7S6B - chains A and B of the 5 polymer chains in the assembly; structure by X-ray diffraction, 2.35 A resolution.

Chain A (and B):
Name: Polyketide synthase
Organism: Streptomyces lasalocidi
Notes: fragment: KS and AT domains, residues 1-924; chain B of this document is another copy of the same molecule, construct and numbering; everything in this record applies to it too
UniProtKB: B6ZK67 (B6ZK67_STRLS); numbering as in UniProt (aligned over 1-924)
Chain sequence (944 residues; row label = number of the first residue in the row; numbers below 1 keep their minus sign (Met-19 is residue -19)):
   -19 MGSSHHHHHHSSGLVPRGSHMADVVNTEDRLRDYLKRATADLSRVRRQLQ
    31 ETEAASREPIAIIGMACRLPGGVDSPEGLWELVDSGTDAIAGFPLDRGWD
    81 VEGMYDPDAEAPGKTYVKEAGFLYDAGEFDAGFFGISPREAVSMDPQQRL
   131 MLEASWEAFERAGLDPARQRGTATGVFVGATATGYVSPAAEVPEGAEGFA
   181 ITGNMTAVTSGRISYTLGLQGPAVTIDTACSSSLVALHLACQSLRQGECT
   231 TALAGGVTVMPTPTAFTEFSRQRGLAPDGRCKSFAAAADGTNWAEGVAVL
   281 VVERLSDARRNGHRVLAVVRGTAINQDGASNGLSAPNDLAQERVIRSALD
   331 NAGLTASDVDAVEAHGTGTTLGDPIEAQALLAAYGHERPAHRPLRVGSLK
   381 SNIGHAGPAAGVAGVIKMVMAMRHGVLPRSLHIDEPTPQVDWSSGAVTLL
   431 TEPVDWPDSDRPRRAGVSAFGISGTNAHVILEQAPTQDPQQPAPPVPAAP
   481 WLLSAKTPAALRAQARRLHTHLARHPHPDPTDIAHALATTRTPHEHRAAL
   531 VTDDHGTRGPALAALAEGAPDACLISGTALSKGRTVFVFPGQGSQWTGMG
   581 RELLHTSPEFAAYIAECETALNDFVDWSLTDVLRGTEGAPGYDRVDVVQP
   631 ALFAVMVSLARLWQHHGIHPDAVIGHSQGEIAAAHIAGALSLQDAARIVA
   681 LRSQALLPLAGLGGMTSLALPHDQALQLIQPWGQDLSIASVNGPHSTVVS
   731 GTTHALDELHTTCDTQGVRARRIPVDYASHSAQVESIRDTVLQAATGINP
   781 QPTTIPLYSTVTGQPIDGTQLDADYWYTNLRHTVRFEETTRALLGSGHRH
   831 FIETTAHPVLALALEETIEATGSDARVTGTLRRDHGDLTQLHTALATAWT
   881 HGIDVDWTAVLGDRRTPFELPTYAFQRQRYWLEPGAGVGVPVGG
Not modelled in the structure: -19 to 13, 168-171, 469-471, 914-924 (chain B: -19 to 7, 80-97, 168-170, 249-253, 470, 561, 915-924)
Sequence notes: initiating methionine (-19); expression tag (-18 to 0)
From the paper describing this entry:
  - catalytic residues: Ser657

Interface between chain A and chain B:
Contacting residue pairs - 106 pairs, chain A then chain B:
  Leu15(A) with Tyr14(B), hydrophobic; Leu15(B), hydrophobic; Ala18(B), hydrophobic
  Ala18(A) with Leu22(B)
  Asp21(A) with Leu22(B)
  Leu22(A) with Asp21(B); Leu22(B)
  Val25(A) with Val25(B); Arg26(B)
  Arg26(A) with Asp21(B), salt bridge
  Gln28(A) with Leu29(B)
  Leu29(A) with Gln28(B); Leu29(B); Thr32(B)
  Arg150(A) with Ala309(B)
  Ile181(A) with Glu248(B)
  Thr182(A) with Leu313(B); Ile452(B)
  Met185(A) with Ala209(B), hydrophobic; Ile452(B), hydrophobic
  Thr186(A) with Asp207(B)
  Ala187(A) with Asp207(B); Ala209(B); Ser453(B)
  Val188(A) with Ser453(B)
  Gly191(A) with Gln306(B); Ser453(B)
  Ser194(A) with Gln306(B); Gly308(B)
  Tyr195(A) with Gly308(B); Ala309(B); Ser310(B); Gly312(B); Leu313(B), hydrophobic
  Gly198(A) with Gly308(B); Ala309(B)
  Leu199(A) with Gln306(B); Gly308(B)
  Gln200(A) with Asn305(B); Gln306(B), hydrogen bond (backbone-backbone); Arg323(B), hydrogen bond
  Gly201(A) with Asn305(B); Gln306(B)
  Pro202(A) with Ile304(B), hydrophobic; Asn305(B)
  Ala203(A) with Thr208(B); Gln306(B); Thr455(B)
  Val204(A) with Ile206(B), hydrophobic; Thr208(B)
  Thr205(A) with Ile206(B); Asp207(B), hydrogen bond (backbone-backbone)
  Ile206(A) with Thr205(B); Ile206(B), hydrophobic
  Asp207(A) with Thr186(B); Ala187(B); Thr205(B), hydrogen bond (backbone-backbone)
  Thr208(A) with Ala187(B); Ala203(B); Val204(B)
  Ala209(A) with Met185(B), hydrophobic; Ala187(B)
  His218(A) with Glu228(B), salt bridge
  Gln222(A) with Gln226(B), hydrogen bond
  Gln226(A) with Ser36(B); Gln222(B), hydrogen bond (side chain-backbone); Gln226(B)
  Glu228(A) with His218(B), salt bridge; Gln222(B), hydrogen bond; Ile304(B)
  Glu248(A) with Ile181(B)
  Phe249(A) with Ile181(B), hydrophobic
  Arg251(A) with Glu177(B), salt bridge
  Gln252(A) with Glu177(B); Gly178(B); Ile181(B)
  Ile304(A) with Pro202(B), hydrophobic; Glu228(B)
  Asn305(A) with Gln200(B); Gly201(B); Pro202(B)
  Gln306(A) with Gly191(B); Ser194(B); Leu199(B); Gln200(B), hydrogen bond (backbone-backbone); Gly201(B); Ala203(B)
  Gly308(A) with Ser194(B); Tyr195(B); Gly198(B); Leu199(B)
  Ala309(A) with Arg150(B); Tyr195(B); Gly198(B)
  Ser310(A) with Tyr195(B)
  Gly312(A) with Tyr195(B)
  Leu313(A) with Thr182(B); Val188(B), hydrophobic; Arg192(B); Tyr195(B)
  Arg323(A) with Gln200(B), hydrogen bond
  Ile452(A) with Met185(B), hydrophobic
  Ser453(A) with Ala187(B); Val188(B); Gly191(B)
  Thr455(A) with Ala203(B), hydrogen bond (side chain-backbone)
Also at the interface, not in a pair above, chain A (57 interface residues in all): Thr32, Ser36, Arg192, Val215, Leu219, Ser223, Arg225
Also at the interface, not in a pair above, chain B (58 interface residues in all): Leu11, Glu33, Val215, Leu219, Arg225

Overview:
57 residues of chain A face 58 of chain B across their interface; the contacts include 10 hydrogen bonds and 4
salt bridges. Among the polar pairs are Arg26(A)-Asp21(B), His218(A)-Glu228(B) and Arg251(A)-Glu177(B). The
paper reports the catalytic residue Ser657(A).
Chain A and chain B are both Polyketide synthase (Streptomyces lasalocidi); the structure, Crystal structure
of modular polyketide synthase apo-Lsd14 from the Lasalocid biosynthesis pathway, trapped in the
transacylation ..., was determined by X-ray diffraction (same publication as 7S6C and 7S6D).
